Entry 8HAO (electron microscopy, 3.76 A resolution); this record covers chains B and N of the 12 polymer chains in the assembly.

== Chain B ==
Name: Guanine nucleotide-binding protein G(I)/G(S)/G(T) subunit beta-1
Source organism: Rattus norvegicus
Sequence (400 residues; row label = number of the first residue in the row; numbers below 1 keep their minus sign (Met-33 is residue -33)):
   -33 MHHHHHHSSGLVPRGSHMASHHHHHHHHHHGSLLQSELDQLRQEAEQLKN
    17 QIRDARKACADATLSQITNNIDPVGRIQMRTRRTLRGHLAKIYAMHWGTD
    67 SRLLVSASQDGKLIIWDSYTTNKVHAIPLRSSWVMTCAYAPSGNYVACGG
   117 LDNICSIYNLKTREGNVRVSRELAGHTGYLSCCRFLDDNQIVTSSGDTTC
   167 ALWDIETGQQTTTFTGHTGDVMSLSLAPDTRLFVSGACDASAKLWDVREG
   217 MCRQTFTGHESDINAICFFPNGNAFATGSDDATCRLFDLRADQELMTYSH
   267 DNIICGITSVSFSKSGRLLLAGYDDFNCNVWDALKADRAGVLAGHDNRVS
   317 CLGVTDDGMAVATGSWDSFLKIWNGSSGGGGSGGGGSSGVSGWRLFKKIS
Unresolved in the structure: -33 to 2, 344-366

== Chain N ==
Name: Nanobody 35
Source organism: synthetic construct
Notes: antibody fragment or engineered binder
Sequence (140 residues; row label = number of the first residue in the row; numbers below 1 keep their minus sign (Met-1 is residue -1)):
    -1 MAQVQLQESGGGLVQPGGSLRLSCAASGFTFSNYKMNWVRQAPGKGLEWV
    49 SDISQSGASISYTGSVKGRFTISRDNAKNTLYLQMNSLKPEDTAVYYCAR
    99 CPAPFTRDCFDVTSTTYAYRGQGTQVTVSSHHHHHHEPEA
Unresolved in the structure: -1 to 0, 130-138
Cystine bridges: Cys22-Cys96, Cys99-Cys107

== How chain B and chain N interact ==
Contacting residue pairs (14; chain B residue first):
  Arg8(B) - Gln120(N)
  Thr184(B) - Thr114(N)
  Cys204(B) - Tyr117(N)  hydrogen bond (backbone-side chain)
  Asp205(B) - Ala116(N)
  Asp205(B) - Tyr117(N)
  Ala206(B) - Tyr117(N)
  Thr223(B) - Gln1(N)  hydrogen bond
  Glu226(B) - Tyr32(N)
  Glu226(B) - Arg98(N)  hydrogen bond (backbone-side chain)
  Ser227(B) - Pro100(N)  hydrogen bond (side chain-backbone)
  Ser227(B) - Tyr117(N)
  Asp228(B) - Tyr117(N)
  Asp246(B) - Ala101(N)
  Asp246(B) - Pro102(N)
Other interface residues (no listed pair), chain B (14 interface residues in all): Lys15, His225, Asp247, Ile270
Other interface residues (no listed pair), chain N (14 interface residues in all): Val2, Gly26, Phe27, Phe103

== Summary ==
The chain B/chain N interface involves 14 residues from each chain; the contacts include 4 hydrogen bonds.
Among the polar pairs are Cys204(B)-Tyr117(N), Thr223(B)-Gln1(N) and Glu226(B)-Arg98(N).
Chain B is Guanine nucleotide-binding protein G(I)/G(S)/G(T) subunit beta-1 (Rattus norvegicus) and chain N is
Nanobody 35 (synthetic construct); the structure, Human parathyroid hormone receptor-1 dimer, was determined
by electron microscopy (same publication as 8HA0 and 8HAF).
